1K5M - chains B and D of the 4 polymer chains in the assembly; structure by X-ray diffraction, 2.70 A resolution.

== Chain B ==
Name: CHIMERA OF HRV14 COAT PROTEIN VP2 (P1B) AND the V3 loop of HIV-1 gp120
Source organism: Human rhinovirus 14
UniProtKB: chimeric construct of P03303, P05877: residues 1301-1459 from P03303 (POLG_HRV14) positions 70-228 (UniProt number = residue number - 1231); residues 1463-1474 from P05877 positions 314-325 (UniProt number = residue number - 1149); residues 1475-1577 from P03303 (POLG_HRV14) positions 229-331 (UniProt number = residue number - 1246)
Amino-acid sequence (277 residues; each row starts with the number of its first residue):
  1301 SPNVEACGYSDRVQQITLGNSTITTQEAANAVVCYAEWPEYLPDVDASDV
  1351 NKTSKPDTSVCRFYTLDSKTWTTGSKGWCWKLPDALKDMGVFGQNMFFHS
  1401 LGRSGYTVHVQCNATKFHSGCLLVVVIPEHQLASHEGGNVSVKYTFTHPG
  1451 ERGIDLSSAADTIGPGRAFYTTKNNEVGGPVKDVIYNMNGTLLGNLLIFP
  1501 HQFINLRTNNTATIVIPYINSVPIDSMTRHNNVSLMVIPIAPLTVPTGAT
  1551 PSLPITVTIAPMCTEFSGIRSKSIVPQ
Not modelled in the structure: 1301-1307
Sequence notes: linker (1460-1462)

== Chain D ==
Name: Coat protein VP4 (P1A)
Source organism: Human rhinovirus 14
UniProtKB: P03303 (POLG_HRV14); residues 1901-1968 here correspond to UniProt positions 2-69 (UniProt number = residue number - 1899)
Amino-acid sequence (68 residues; each row starts with the number of its first residue):
  1901 GAQVSTQKSGSHENQNILTNGSNQTFTVINYYKDAASTSSAGQSLSMDPS
  1951 KFTEPVKDLMLKGAPALN
Not modelled in the structure: 1901-1928

== How chain B and chain D interact ==
Pairs across the interface (21; chain B residue first):
  Ser-1310(B) / Asn-1968(D)
  Asp-1311(B) / Asp-1958(D)
  Asp-1311(B) / Ala-1966(D)
  Asp-1311(B) / Leu-1967(D)
  Asp-1311(B) / Asn-1968(D)  hydrogen bond
  Arg-1312(B) / Leu-1967(D)  hydrogen bond (side chain-backbone)
  Arg-1312(B) / Asn-1968(D)
  Gln-1314(B) / Asp-1958(D)  hydrogen bond
  Ala-1329(B) / Leu-1967(D)  hydrophobic
  Asn-1330(B) / Val-1956(D)
  Asn-1330(B) / Lys-1957(D)
  Asn-1330(B) / Asp-1958(D)  hydrogen bond (side chain-backbone)
  Asn-1330(B) / Met-1960(D)
  Ala-1331(B) / Val-1956(D)
  Ala-1331(B) / Lys-1957(D)  hydrogen bond (backbone-backbone)
  Val-1332(B) / Pro-1955(D)
  Val-1333(B) / Pro-1955(D)  hydrogen bond (backbone-backbone)
  Val-1333(B) / Lys-1957(D)
  Tyr-1335(B) / Lys-1951(D)
  Tyr-1335(B) / Phe-1952(D)  hydrophobic
  Thr-1508(B) / Leu-1967(D)
Interface residues without a listed pair, chain B (15 interface residues in all): Tyr-1309, Ala-1328, Ala-1336, Trp-1338

== Overview ==
15 residues of chain B and 10 residues of chain D are in contact, with 6 hydrogen bonds. Among the polar pairs
are Asp-1311(B)/Asn-1968(D), Arg-1312(B)/Leu-1967(D) and Gln-1314(B)/Asp-1958(D).
Here chain B is CHIMERA OF HRV14 COAT PROTEIN VP2 (P1B) AND the V3 loop of HIV-1 gp120 and chain D is Coat
protein VP4 (P1A), both from Human rhinovirus 14. Entry 1K5M (Crystal Structure of a Human Rhinovirus Type
14:Human Immunodeficiency Virus Type 1 V3 Loop Chimeric Virus ...) was determined by X-ray diffraction.
